Entry 7XMZ (electron microscopy, 3.25 A resolution); this record covers chains A and B of the 9 polymer chains in the assembly.

# Chain A (and B)
Molecule: Spike glycoprotein
Organism: Severe acute respiratory syndrome coronavirus 2
Notes: chain B of this document is another copy of the same molecule, construct and numbering; everything in this record applies to it too
UniProt: P0DTC2 (SPIKE_SARS2); numbering as in UniProt (aligned over 1-1208)
Amino-acid sequence (1298 residues; numbered 1 to 1298; the number before each row is that of its first residue):
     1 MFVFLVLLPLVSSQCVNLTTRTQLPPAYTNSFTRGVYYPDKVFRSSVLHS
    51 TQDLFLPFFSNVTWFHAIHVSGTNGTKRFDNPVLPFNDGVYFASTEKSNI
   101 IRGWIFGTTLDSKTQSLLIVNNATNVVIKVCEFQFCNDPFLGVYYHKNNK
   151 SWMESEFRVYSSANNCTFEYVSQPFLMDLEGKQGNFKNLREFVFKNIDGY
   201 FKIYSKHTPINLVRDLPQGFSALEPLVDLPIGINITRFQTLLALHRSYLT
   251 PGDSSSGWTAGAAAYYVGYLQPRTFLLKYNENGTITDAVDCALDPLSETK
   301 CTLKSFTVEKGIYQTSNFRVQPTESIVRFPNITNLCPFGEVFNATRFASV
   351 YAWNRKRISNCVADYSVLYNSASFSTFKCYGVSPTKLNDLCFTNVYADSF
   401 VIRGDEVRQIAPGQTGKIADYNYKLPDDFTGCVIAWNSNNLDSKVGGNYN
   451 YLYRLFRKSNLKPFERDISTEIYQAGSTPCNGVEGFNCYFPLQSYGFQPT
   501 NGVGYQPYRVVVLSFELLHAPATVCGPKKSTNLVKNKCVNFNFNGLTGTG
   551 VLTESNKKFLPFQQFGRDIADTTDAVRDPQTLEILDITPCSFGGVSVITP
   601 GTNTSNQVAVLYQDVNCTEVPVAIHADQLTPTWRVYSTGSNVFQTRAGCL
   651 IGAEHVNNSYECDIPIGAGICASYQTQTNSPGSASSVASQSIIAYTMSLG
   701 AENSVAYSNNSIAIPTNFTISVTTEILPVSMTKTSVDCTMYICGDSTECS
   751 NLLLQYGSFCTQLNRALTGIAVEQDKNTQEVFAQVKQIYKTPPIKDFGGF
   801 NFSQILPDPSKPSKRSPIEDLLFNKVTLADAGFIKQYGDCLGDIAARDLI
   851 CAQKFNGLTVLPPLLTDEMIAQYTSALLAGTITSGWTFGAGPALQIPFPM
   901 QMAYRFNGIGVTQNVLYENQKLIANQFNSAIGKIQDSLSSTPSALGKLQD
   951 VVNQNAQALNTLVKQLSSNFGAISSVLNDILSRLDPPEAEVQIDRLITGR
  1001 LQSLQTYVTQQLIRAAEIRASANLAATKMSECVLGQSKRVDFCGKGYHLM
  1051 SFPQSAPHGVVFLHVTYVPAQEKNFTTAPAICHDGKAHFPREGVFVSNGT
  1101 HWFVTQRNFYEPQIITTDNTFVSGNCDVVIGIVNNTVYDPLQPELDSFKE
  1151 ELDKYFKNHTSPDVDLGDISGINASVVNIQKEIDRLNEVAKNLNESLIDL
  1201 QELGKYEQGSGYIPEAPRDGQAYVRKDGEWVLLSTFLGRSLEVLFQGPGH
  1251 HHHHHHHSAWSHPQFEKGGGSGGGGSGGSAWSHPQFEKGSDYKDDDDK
Unresolved in the structure: 1-25, 67-78, 142-152, 177-186, 247-260, 330-333, 527-529, 629-637, 677-690, 829-853, 1147-1298 (chain B: 1-25, 67-80, 142-153, 177-186, 247-262, 332-333, 527-528, 629-637, 677-690, 829-851, 1146-1298)
Sequence notes: engineered mutation Gly-682 (Arg in P0DTC2), Ser-683 (Arg in P0DTC2), Ser-685 (Arg in P0DTC2), Pro-817 (Phe in P0DTC2), Pro-892 (Ala in P0DTC2), Pro-899 (Ala in P0DTC2), Pro-942 (Ala in P0DTC2), Pro-986 (Lys in P0DTC2), Pro-987 (Val in P0DTC2); expression tag (1209-1298)
Curated features (UniProtKB/Swiss-Prot):
  - region: Asn-280 to Cys-301 (Putative superantigen), Arg-403 to Asp-405 (Integrin-binding motif), Asn-448 to Phe-456 (Immunodominant HLA epitope recognized by the CD8+), Pro-681, Ala-684 (Putative superantigen), Ser-816 to Tyr-837 (Fusion peptide 1), Lys-835 to Phe-855 (Fusion peptide 2), Asp-1163 to Glu-1202 (Heptad repeat 2)
  - site: Arg-815, Ser-816 (Cleavage)
  - glycosylation: Asn-17 (N-linked (GlcNAc...) (complex) asparagine), Asn-61 (N-linked (GlcNAc...) (hybrid) asparagine), Asn-74 (N-linked (GlcNAc...) (complex) asparagine), Asn-122 (N-linked (GlcNAc...) (hybrid) asparagine), Asn-149 (N-linked (GlcNAc...) (complex) asparagine), Asn-165 (N-linked (GlcNAc...) (complex) asparagine), Asn-234 (N-linked (GlcNAc...) (high mannose) asparagine), Asn-282 (N-linked (GlcNAc...) (complex) asparagine), Thr-323 (O-linked (GalNAc) threonine), Ser-325 (O-linked (HexNAc...) serine), Asn-331 (N-linked (GlcNAc...) (complex) asparagine), Asn-343 (N-linked (GlcNAc...) (complex) asparagine), Asn-603 (N-linked (GlcNAc...) (hybrid) asparagine), Asn-616 (N-linked (GlcNAc...) (complex) asparagine), Asn-657 (N-linked (GlcNAc...) (complex) asparagine), Thr-676 (O-linked (GlcNAc...) threonine), Thr-678 (O-linked (GlcNAc...) threonine), Asn-709 (N-linked (GlcNAc...) (high mannose) asparagine), Asn-717 (N-linked (GlcNAc...) (hybrid) asparagine), Asn-801 (N-linked (GlcNAc...) (hybrid) asparagine) and 6 more in UniProt
Disulfides: Cys-131/Cys-166, Cys-291/Cys-301, Cys-336/Cys-361, Cys-379/Cys-432, Cys-538/Cys-590, Cys-617/Cys-649, Cys-662/Cys-671, Cys-738/Cys-760, Cys-743/Cys-749, Cys-1032/Cys-1043, Cys-1082/Cys-1126
Glycans and other covalent adducts: N-acetylglucosamine (NAG) linked to Asn-61, Asn-165, Asn-234, Asn-282, Asn-616, Asn-657, Asn-709, Asn-801, Asn-1074, Asn-1098
What the authors report for this chain:
  - post-translational modification sites: Asn-343 (citing earlier work)

# Interface between chain A and chain B
Residue-residue contacts (139):
  Tyr-38(A) / Leu-560(B)
  Tyr-38(A) / Phe-562(B)  hydrophobic
  Lys-41(A) / Phe-562(B)
  Lys-41(A) / Gln-564(B)  hydrogen bond (backbone-backbone)
  Lys-41(A) / Phe-565(B)
  Val-42(A) / Gln-563(B)  hydrogen bond (backbone-side chain)
  Val-42(A) / Phe-565(B)
  Val-42(A) / Arg-567(B)
  Phe-43(A) / Lys-558(B)
  Phe-43(A) / Phe-559(B)  hydrophobic
  Phe-43(A) / Gln-563(B)
  Phe-43(A) / Phe-565(B)  hydrogen bond (backbone-backbone)
  Phe-43(A) / Gly-566(B)
  Phe-43(A) / Arg-567(B)  hydrogen bond (backbone-backbone)
  Arg-44(A) / Arg-567(B)
  Arg-44(A) / Asp-571(B)  salt bridge
  Thr-167(A) / Asn-360(B)  hydrogen bond (backbone-side chain)
  Gly-199(A) / Pro-521(B)
  Tyr-200(A) / Pro-521(B)  hydrophobic
  Glu-224(A) / Phe-562(B)
  Pro-225(A) / Phe-562(B)
  Gly-283(A) / Leu-560(B)
  Gly-283(A) / Gln-563(B)
  Thr-284(A) / Leu-560(B)
  Asp-737(A) / Asn-317(B)
  Asp-737(A) / Arg-319(B)  salt bridge
  Met-740(A) / Arg-319(B)  hydrogen bond
  Met-740(A) / Phe-592(B)  hydrophobic
  Asp-745(A) / Arg-319(B)  salt bridge
  Gln-755(A) / Ser-968(B)
  Gln-755(A) / Asn-969(B)
  Gln-755(A) / Phe-970(B)  hydrogen bond (backbone-backbone)
  Gln-755(A) / Gly-971(B)
  Tyr-756(A) / Gln-965(B)  hydrogen bond (backbone-side chain)
  Tyr-756(A) / Phe-970(B)
  Gly-757(A) / Gln-965(B)
  Gly-757(A) / Ser-968(B)
  Ser-758(A) / Thr-961(B)
  Ser-758(A) / Gln-965(B)
  Phe-759(A) / Gln-965(B)
  Phe-759(A) / Phe-970(B)  hydrophobic
  Phe-759(A) / Gln-1002(B)
  Phe-759(A) / Ser-1003(B)
  Gln-762(A) / Thr-961(B)
  Gln-762(A) / Gln-965(B)
  Gln-762(A) / Gln-1010(B)
  Arg-765(A) / Gln-957(B)
  Lys-786(A) / Gly-700(B)
  Lys-786(A) / Ala-701(B)
  Gln-787(A) / Ala-701(B)
  Gln-787(A) / Asn-703(B)  hydrogen bond
  Ile-788(A) / Ala-701(B)  hydrogen bond (backbone-backbone)
  Ile-788(A) / Glu-702(B)
  Ile-788(A) / Asn-703(B)  hydrogen bond (backbone-backbone)
  Tyr-789(A) / Asn-703(B)
  Tyr-789(A) / Val-705(B)  hydrophobic
  Lys-790(A) / Glu-702(B)  salt bridge
  Lys-790(A) / Asn-703(B)  hydrogen bond (backbone-backbone)
  Pro-792(A) / Tyr-707(B)  hydrophobic
  Asp-796(A) / Tyr-707(B)
  Asp-796(A) / Asn-709(B)
  Phe-797(A) / Tyr-707(B)
  Lys-854(A) / Phe-592(B)
  Phe-855(A) / Phe-592(B)
  Gly-857(A) / Phe-592(B)
  Leu-858(A) / Phe-592(B)
  Pro-862(A) / Ala-647(B)  hydrophobic
  Pro-863(A) / Ala-668(B)  hydrogen bond (backbone-backbone)
  Leu-864(A) / Pro-665(B)  hydrophobic
  Leu-864(A) / Ala-668(B)
  Leu-864(A) / Gly-669(B)  hydrogen bond (backbone-backbone)
  Leu-864(A) / Met-697(B)
  Thr-866(A) / Ala-668(B)
  Met-869(A) / Thr-696(B)
  Met-869(A) / Met-697(B)
  Met-869(A) / Leu-699(B)
  Gln-872(A) / Leu-699(B)
  Tyr-873(A) / Leu-699(B)
  Thr-883(A) / Val-705(B)
  Thr-883(A) / Tyr-707(B)
  Ser-884(A) / Val-705(B)
  Gly-889(A) / Asp-1041(B)
  Ala-890(A) / Lys-1045(B)
  Ala-890(A) / Gly-1046(B)
  Ala-890(A) / Tyr-1047(B)
  Pro-892(A) / Pro-1069(B)
  Pro-892(A) / Glu-1072(B)
  Ala-893(A) / Val-705(B)  hydrophobic
  Leu-894(A) / Ala-713(B)
  Leu-894(A) / Pro-715(B)
  Leu-894(A) / Glu-1072(B)
  Gln-895(A) / Val-705(B)
  Gln-895(A) / Ala-706(B)
  Gln-895(A) / Ser-711(B)  hydrogen bond
  Gln-895(A) / Ile-712(B)
  Gln-895(A) / Ala-713(B)  hydrogen bond (backbone-backbone)
  Gln-895(A) / Asn-1074(B)
  Ile-896(A) / Tyr-707(B)
  Ile-896(A) / Ser-711(B)
  Ile-896(A) / Ile-712(B)  hydrophobic
  Pro-897(A) / Tyr-707(B)  hydrophobic
  Pro-897(A) / Ser-708(B)
  Pro-897(A) / Asn-709(B)
  Pro-897(A) / Ser-711(B)
  Phe-898(A) / Tyr-707(B)  hydrogen bond (backbone-side chain)
  Met-900(A) / Thr-1077(B)
  Met-900(A) / Val-1094(B)  hydrophobic
  Tyr-904(A) / Ile-712(B)
  Tyr-904(A) / Val-1094(B)
  Tyr-904(A) / Arg-1107(B)
  Asn-907(A) / Arg-1107(B)
  Gln-913(A) / Pro-1090(B)
  Gln-913(A) / Arg-1107(B)
  Asn-914(A) / Phe-1089(B)
  Asn-914(A) / Phe-1121(B)
  Asn-914(A) / Ser-1123(B)  hydrogen bond
  Tyr-917(A) / Pro-1079(B)  hydrophobic
  Tyr-917(A) / Phe-1089(B)  hydrophobic
  Tyr-917(A) / Val-1128(B)
  Glu-918(A) / Ser-1123(B)
  Glu-918(A) / Val-1128(B)
  Lys-921(A) / Ile-1130(B)
  Asn-960(A) / Ile-569(B)
  Val-963(A) / Ala-570(B)  hydrophobic
  Lys-964(A) / Ala-570(B)
  Lys-964(A) / Asp-571(B)  salt bridge
  Asn-978(A) / Thr-547(B)  hydrogen bond
  Asp-994(A) / Arg-995(B)  salt bridge
  Gln-1005(A) / Gln-1002(B)  hydrogen bond
  Gln-1005(A) / Thr-1006(B)
  Leu-1012(A) / Ile-1013(B)  hydrophobic
  Arg-1019(A) / Glu-1017(B)  salt bridge
  Ser-1030(A) / Val-1040(B)
  Ser-1030(A) / Asp-1041(B)
  Glu-1031(A) / Arg-1039(B)  salt bridge
  Glu-1031(A) / Val-1040(B)
  Leu-1034(A) / Val-1040(B)
  Leu-1034(A) / Asp-1041(B)
  Arg-1039(A) / Arg-1039(B)
Interface residues without a listed pair, chain A (96 interface residues in all): Asp-40, Val-47, His-49, Phe-168, Asp-198, Pro-230, Gly-232, Asn-282, Gln-784, Thr-859, Leu-861, Leu-865, Ile-882, Trp-886, Thr-887, Gly-891, Pro-899, Gln-920, Thr-1009, Ile-1013, Thr-1027, Gly-1035, Glu-1111, Leu-1141
Interface residues without a listed pair, chain B (87 interface residues in all): His-519, Ala-522, Lys-557, Thr-572, Thr-588, Gln-613, Gly-667, Ile-670, Ser-704, Asn-710, Thr-1009, Val-1068, Ala-1078, Gly-1124, Val-1129, Leu-1141

# In short
The interface between chain A and chain B involves 96 residues on one side and 87 on the other, with 20
hydrogen bonds and 8 salt bridges. Polar contacts include Arg-44(A)/Asp-571(B), Asp-737(A)/Arg-319(B) and
Asp-745(A)/Arg-319(B). Covalently linked N-acetylglucosamine: at Asn-61(A), Asn-165(A), Asn-234(A),
Asn-282(A), Asn-616(A) and Asn-657(A) and 4 more. From the paper: a modification site at Asn-343(A).
Both chains are Spike glycoprotein (Severe acute respiratory syndrome coronavirus 2). Entry 7XMZ (Cryo-EM
structure of SARS-CoV-2 spike glycoprotein in complex with three D2 Fab) was determined by electron
microscopy.
